PDB entry 2JG1 | X-ray diffraction, 2.00 A resolution | chains A and D

# Chain A (and D)
Protein: Tagatose-6-phosphate kinase
From: Staphylococcus aureus
Notes: EC 2.7.1.144; chain D of this document is another copy of the same molecule, construct and numbering; everything in this record applies to it too
Reference sequence: P0A0B9 (LACC_STAA8); residues 1-310 here = UniProt positions 1-310
Chain sequence (330 residues; row label = number of the first residue in the row; numbers below 1 keep their minus sign (Mse-19 is residue -19)):
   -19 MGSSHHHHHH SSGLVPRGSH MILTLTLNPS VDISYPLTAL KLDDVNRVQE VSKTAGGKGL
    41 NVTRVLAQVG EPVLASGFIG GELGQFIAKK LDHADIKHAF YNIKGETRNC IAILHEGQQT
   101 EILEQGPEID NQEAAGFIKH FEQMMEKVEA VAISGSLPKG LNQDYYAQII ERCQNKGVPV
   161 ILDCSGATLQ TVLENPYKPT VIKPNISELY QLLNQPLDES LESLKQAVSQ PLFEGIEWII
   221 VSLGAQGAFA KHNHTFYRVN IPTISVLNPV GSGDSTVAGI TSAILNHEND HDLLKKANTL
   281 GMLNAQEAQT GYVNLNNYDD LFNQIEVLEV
Not modelled in the structure: -19 to -8 (chain D: -19 to -3)
Modified residues: Mse-19 (selenomethionine); Mse1, Mse124, Mse125, Mse282 (selenomethionine; parent Met)
Differences from the reference sequence: engineered mutation Mse124 (Leu in P0A0B9), Mse125 (Leu in P0A0B9)

# Chain A / chain D interface
Residue-residue contacts (68):
  Ile13(A) with Asn89(D)
  Tyr15(A) with Ile91(D); Ile102(D), hydrophobic; Glu104(D), hydrogen bond
  Leu20(A) with Leu22(D), hydrophobic
  Lys21(A) with Thr100(D)
  Leu22(A) with Leu20(D), hydrophobic; Gln98(D); Thr100(D)
  Asp23(A) with Gln98(D); Gln99(D), hydrogen bond (side chain-backbone); Thr100(D), hydrogen bond (backbone-side chain)
  Asp24(A) with Gln99(D), hydrogen bond (backbone-backbone); Thr100(D); Glu101(D), hydrogen bond (backbone-backbone)
  Val25(A) with Glu101(D); Leu103(D), hydrophobic
  Asn26(A) with Glu101(D), hydrogen bond (backbone-backbone); Ile102(D); Leu103(D), hydrogen bond (backbone-backbone)
  Arg27(A) with Leu103(D)
  Val28(A) with Ile102(D), hydrophobic; Leu103(D), hydrogen bond (backbone-backbone); Glu104(D); Gln105(D), hydrogen bond (backbone-backbone)
  Gln29(A) with Gln105(D)
  Val31(A) with Glu104(D)
  Lys33(A) with Asn89(D), hydrogen bond; Glu104(D), salt bridge
  Glu62(A) with Glu62(D); Gln65(D); Phe66(D); Lys69(D)
  Leu63(A) with Leu63(D), hydrophobic
  Gln65(A) with Glu62(D)
  Phe66(A) with Glu62(D)
  Lys69(A) with Glu62(D)
  Glu86(A) with Phe66(D)
  Asn89(A) with Ile13(D); Lys33(D), hydrogen bond
  Ile91(A) with Tyr15(D)
  Ile93(A) with Ile102(D), hydrophobic
  Gln98(A) with Leu22(D); Asp23(D)
  Gln99(A) with Asp23(D), hydrogen bond (backbone-side chain); Asp24(D), hydrogen bond (backbone-backbone)
  Thr100(A) with Leu20(D); Lys21(D); Leu22(D); Asp23(D), hydrogen bond (side chain-backbone); Asp24(D)
  Glu101(A) with Asp24(D), hydrogen bond (backbone-backbone); Val25(D); Asn26(D), hydrogen bond (backbone-backbone)
  Ile102(A) with Tyr15(D), hydrophobic; Asn26(D); Val28(D), hydrophobic; Ile93(D), hydrophobic
  Leu103(A) with Val25(D), hydrophobic; Asn26(D), hydrogen bond (backbone-backbone); Arg27(D); Val28(D), hydrogen bond (backbone-backbone)
  Glu104(A) with Tyr15(D), hydrogen bond; Val28(D); Val31(D); Lys33(D), salt bridge
  Gln105(A) with Val28(D), hydrogen bond (backbone-backbone); Gln29(D)
Interface residues without a listed pair, chain A (33 interface residues in all): Leu17, Arg88
Interface residues without a listed pair, chain D (33 interface residues in all): Lys70, Arg88, His95

# Overview
The chain A/chain D interface involves 33 residues from each chain, with 20 hydrogen bonds and 2 salt bridges.
Polar contacts include Lys33(A)-Glu104(D), Tyr15(A)-Glu104(D) and Asp23(A)-Gln99(D).
Both chains are Tagatose-6-phosphate kinase (Staphylococcus aureus). Entry 2JG1 (STRUCTURE OF Staphylococcus
aureus D-TAGATOSE-6-PHOSPHATE KINASE with cofactor and substrate) was determined by X-ray diffraction,
deposited together with 2JGV.
